PDB entry 8GOU | electron microscopy, 3.70 A resolution | chains H and K of the 7 polymer chains in the assembly

[Chain H]
Molecule: TH003 Fab heavy chain
From: Homo sapiens
Notes: antibody fragment or engineered binder
Chain sequence (120 residues; each row starts with the number of its first residue):
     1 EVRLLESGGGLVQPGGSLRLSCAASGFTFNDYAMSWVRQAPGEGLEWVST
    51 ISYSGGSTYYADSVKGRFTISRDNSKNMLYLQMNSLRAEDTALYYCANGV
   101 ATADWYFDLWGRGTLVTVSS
Not modelled in the structure: 120
Disulfide bonds: Cys22-Cys96

[Chain K]
Molecule: TH003 Fab light chain
From: Homo sapiens
Notes: antibody fragment or engineered binder
Chain sequence (109 residues; row label = number of the first residue in the row):
     1 QSALTQPRSVSGSPGQSVTISCTGTSSDVGGYNYVSWFQHHPGKAPKLMI
    51 YDVTDRPSGVPDRFSGSKSGNTASLTISGLQAEDAADYYCCSYAGTYTVF
   101 GGGTKLTVL
Disulfide bonds: Cys22-Cys90

[How chain H and chain K interact]
Contacting residue pairs (12):
  Arg3(H) - Tyr34(K)
  Arg3(H) - Tyr93(K)
  Leu5(H) - Phe38(K)  hydrophobic
  Leu5(H) - Pro46(K)  hydrophobic
  Leu5(H) - Phe100(K)  hydrophobic
  Ser7(H) - Ala45(K)
  Ser7(H) - Pro46(K)
  Ser21(H) - Ala45(K)
  Met78(H) - Ala45(K)  hydrophobic
  Arg112(H) - Thr98(K)  hydrogen bond (side chain-backbone)
  Arg112(H) - Val99(K)
  Arg112(H) - Phe100(K)
Other interface residues (no listed pair), chain H (11 interface residues in all): Glu1, Glu6, Ala23, Ser25, Gly111
Other interface residues (no listed pair), chain K (12 interface residues in all): Gln1, Lys44, Leu48, Tyr51

[In short]
11 residues of chain H and 12 residues of chain K are in contact; the contacts include 1 hydrogen bond. The
hydrogen-bonded pair is Arg112(H)-Thr98(K).
Here chain H is TH003 Fab heavy chain and chain K is TH003 Fab light chain, both from Homo sapiens. Entry 8GOU
(Omicron BA.4/5 SARS-CoV-2 S in complex with TH003 Fab) was determined by electron microscopy together with
7YVE, 7YVF, 7YVK, 7YVL and 8GPY from the same study.
